4UUJ - chains A and C of the 3 polymer chains in the assembly; structure by X-ray diffraction, 2.40 A resolution.

# Chain A
Protein: Antibody fab fragment light chain
From: Mus musculus
Notes: antibody fragment or engineered binder
Chain sequence (219 residues; each row starts with the number of its first residue):
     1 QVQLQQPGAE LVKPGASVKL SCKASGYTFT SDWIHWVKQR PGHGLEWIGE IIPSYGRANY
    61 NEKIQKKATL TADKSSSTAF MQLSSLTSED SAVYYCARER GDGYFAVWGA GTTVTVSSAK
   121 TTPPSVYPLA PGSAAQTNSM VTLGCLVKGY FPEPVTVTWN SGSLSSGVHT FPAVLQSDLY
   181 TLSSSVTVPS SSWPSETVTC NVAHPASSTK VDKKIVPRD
Cystine bridges: Cys-22/Cys-96, Cys-145/Cys-200

# Chain C
Protein: Voltage-gated potassium channel kcsa
From: Streptomyces lividans
Reference sequence: P0A334 (KCSA_STRLI); residues 22-124 here = UniProt positions 22-124
Chain sequence (111 residues; row label = number of the first residue in the row; note: 3 numbers in that range are skipped by the numbering (no residue carries them; nothing is unmodelled there)):
    11 AAVALLL
    21 GSALHWRAAG AATVLLVIVL LAGSYLAVLA ERGAPGAQLI TYPRALWWSV ETATTVGYGD
    81 LYPVTLWGRC VAVVVMVAGI TSFGLVTAAL ATWFVGREQE RRGH
Sequence notes: expression tag (11-17, 21); conflict Cys-90 (Leu in P0A334)
Bound ions: K+ site 1: Thr-75, Val-76; K+ site 2 near Thr-75 (its only coordinating residue here); K+ site 3: Val-76, Gly-77; K+ site 4: Gly-77, Tyr-78; Co2+ near His-124 (its only coordinating residue here)
Small-molecule neighbours:
  - diacyl glycerol (DGA): Leu-41, Ser-44, Tyr-45, Tyr-62, Pro-63, Leu-66, Trp-67, Val-70, Val-84, Thr-85, Leu-86, Arg-89, Cys-90, Val-93
  - nonan-1-ol (F09), molecule 1: Leu-16, Trp-26, Ala-29, Gly-30, Thr-33, Val-106
  - nonan-1-ol (F09), molecule 2: Ser-22, Ala-23, Trp-26
  - nonan-1-ol (F09), molecule 3: Leu-36, Leu-40, Thr-74, Val-97
  - nonan-1-ol (F09), molecule 4: Leu-46, Leu-49, Ala-50, Trp-87, Cys-90, Val-91
  - tetrahexyl ammonnium (XA7), molecule 1: Ala-73, Thr-74, Thr-75, Gly-99, Ile-100, Phe-103
  - tetrahexyl ammonnium (XA7), molecule 2: Tyr-78, Gly-79, Asp-80, Tyr-82
Swiss-Prot annotation at these positions:
  - motif: Thr-75 to Asp-80 (Selectivity filter)
  - mutagenesis: Glu-71 (E71A: Prevents channel inactivation)
Reported in the primary citation:
  - binding site for tetrahexyl ammonnium: Thr-74, Gly-99, Ile-100, Phe-103
  - conformationally variable residues (side-chain flip): Phe-103

# How chain A and chain C interact
Pairs across the interface (24):
  Thr-30(A) / Tyr-45(C)
  Ser-31(A) / Tyr-62(C)  hydrogen bond (backbone-side chain)
  Trp-33(A) / Arg-52(C)
  Trp-33(A) / Tyr-62(C)  hydrogen bond
  Glu-50(A) / Arg-52(C)  salt bridge
  Ile-52(A) / Tyr-45(C)
  Ile-52(A) / Leu-49(C)  hydrophobic
  Ile-52(A) / Tyr-62(C)
  Ser-54(A) / Tyr-45(C)  hydrogen bond
  Tyr-55(A) / Leu-49(C)  hydrophobic
  Arg-57(A) / Leu-49(C)  hydrogen bond (side chain-backbone)
  Arg-57(A) / Arg-52(C)  hydrogen bond (side chain-backbone)
  Asn-59(A) / Arg-52(C)
  Asn-59(A) / Gly-53(C)
  Glu-62(A) / Gly-53(C)
  Glu-62(A) / Pro-55(C)
  Glu-99(A) / Arg-52(C)  salt bridge
  Arg-100(A) / Tyr-62(C)
  Gly-101(A) / Arg-52(C)
  Gly-101(A) / Thr-61(C)
  Gly-101(A) / Tyr-62(C)  hydrogen bond (backbone-backbone)
  Gly-101(A) / Pro-63(C)
  Asp-102(A) / Thr-61(C)
  Gly-103(A) / Thr-61(C)
Other interface residues (no listed pair), chain A (16 interface residues in all): His-35
Other interface residues (no listed pair), chain C (10 interface residues in all): Val-48, Ala-50

# Overview
Chain A and chain C form an interface of 16 and 10 residues respectively, with 6 hydrogen bonds and 2 salt
bridges. Among the polar pairs are Glu-50(A)/Arg-52(C), Glu-99(A)/Arg-52(C) and Ser-31(A)/Tyr-62(C). From the
paper: a binding site for tetrahexyl ammonnium at Thr-74(C), Gly-99(C) and Ile-100(C) among others;
conformational variability at Phe-103(C).
Chain A is Antibody fab fragment light chain (Mus musculus) and chain C is Voltage-gated potassium channel
kcsa (Streptomyces lividans); the structure, Potassium channel kcsa-fab with tetrahexylammonium, was
determined by X-ray diffraction together with 2JK5 and 2W0F from the same study.
